PDB entry 1FAX | X-ray diffraction, 3.00 A resolution | chains A and L

Chain A:
Name: Factor xa
From: Homo sapiens
Notes: EC 3.4.21.6; engineered mutation(s): PROTEOLYTIC CLEAVAGE PRODUCT, GLA DOMAIN, RESIDUES 1 - 44 OF THE LIGHT CHAIN, ARE REMOVED
Reference sequence: P00742 (FA10_HUMAN); aligned to UniProt positions 235-488 over residues 16-264 (the alignment contains insertions or deletions, so no single offset holds)
Sequence (254 residues; each row starts with the number of its first residue; note: 2 numbers in that range are skipped by the numbering (no residue carries them; nothing is unmodelled there); a row labelled like 131A-131B holds insertion residues (131A, then the next letters in order)):
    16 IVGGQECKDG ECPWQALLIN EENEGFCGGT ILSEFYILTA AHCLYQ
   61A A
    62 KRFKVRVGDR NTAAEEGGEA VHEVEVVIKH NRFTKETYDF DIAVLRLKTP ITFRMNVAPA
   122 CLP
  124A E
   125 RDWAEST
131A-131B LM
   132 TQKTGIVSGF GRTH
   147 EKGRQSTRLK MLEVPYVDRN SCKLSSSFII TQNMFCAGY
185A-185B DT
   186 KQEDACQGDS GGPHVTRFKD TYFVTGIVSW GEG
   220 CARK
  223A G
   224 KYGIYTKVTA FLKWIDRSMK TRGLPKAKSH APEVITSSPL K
Disordered / not traced: 246-264
Disulfide bonds: Cys22-Cys27, Cys42-Cys58, Cys168-Cys182, Cys191-Cys220
Differences from the reference sequence: conflict Ala74 (Glu294 in P00742), Ala75 (Gln295 in P00742)
Metal / ion sites: Ca2+: Asp70, Asn72, Ala75, Glu80
Ligand contacts: dx9056a (DX9; (2S)-3-(7-carbamimidoylnaphthalen-2-yl)-2-[4-({(3R)-1-[(1Z)-ethanimidoyl]pyrrolidin-3-yl}oxy)phenyl]propanoic acid): Glu97, Thr98, Tyr99, Phe174, Asp189, Ala190, Cys191, Gln192, Ser195, Val213, Ser214, Trp215, Gly216, Gly218, Cys220, Gly226, Ile227, Tyr228
Curated features (UniProtKB/Swiss-Prot):
  - region: Ser252 to Val257 (O-glycosylated at one site)
  - active site (Charge relay system): His57, Asp102, Ser195

Chain L:
Name: Factor xa
From: Homo sapiens
Notes: EC 3.4.21.6; engineered mutation(s): PROTEOLYTIC CLEAVAGE PRODUCT, GLA DOMAIN, RESIDUES 1 - 44 OF THE LIGHT CHAIN, ARE REMOVED
Reference sequence: P00742 (FA10_HUMAN); residues 44-139 here correspond to UniProt positions 84-179 (UniProt number = residue number + 40)
Sequence (96 residues; row label = number of the first residue in the row):
    44 YKDGDQCETS PCQNQGKCKD GLGEYTCTCL EGFEGKNCEL FTRKLCSLDN GDCDQFCHEE
   104 QASVVCSCAR GYTLADNGKA CIPTGPYPCG KQTLER
Disordered / not traced: 44-84
Disulfide bonds: Cys89-Cys100, Cys96-Cys109, Cys111-Cys124
Differences from the reference sequence: conflict Ala105 (Asn145 in P00742)
Curated features (UniProtKB/Swiss-Prot):
  - modified residue: Asp63 (3R: -3-hydroxyaspartate)

Interface between chain A and chain L:
Contacting residue pairs (47):
  Asp24(A) - Leu137(L)
  Gly25(A) - Gln135(L)
  Gly25(A) - Thr136(L)  hydrogen bond (backbone-backbone)
  Glu26(A) - Gln135(L)  hydrogen bond (backbone-side chain)
  Pro28(A) - Thr136(L)
  Glu49(A) - Arg113(L)  salt bridge
  Phe114(A) - Tyr130(L)  hydrophobic
  Arg115(A) - Tyr130(L)
  Arg115(A) - Thr136(L)
  Met116(A) - Tyr130(L)
  Met116(A) - Thr136(L)
  Met116(A) - Leu137(L)  hydrophobic
  Asn117(A) - Thr136(L)  hydrogen bond (backbone-side chain)
  Val118(A) - Thr136(L)
  Ala119(A) - Thr136(L)
  Pro120(A) - Cys132(L)
  Pro120(A) - Gly133(L)  hydrogen bond (backbone-backbone)
  Ala121(A) - Cys132(L)
  Ala121(A) - Gly133(L)
  Cys122(A) - Cys132(L)  disulfide
  Cys122(A) - Gly133(L)
  Leu123(A) - Phe99(L)
  Pro124(A) - Phe99(L)  hydrophobic
  Glu124A(A) - Phe99(L)
  Glu124A(A) - His101(L)  salt bridge
  Asp126(A) - His101(L)
  Trp127(A) - Asn93(L)
  Trp127(A) - Gln98(L)  hydrogen bond (side chain-backbone)
  Trp127(A) - Phe99(L)  hydrophobic
  Trp127(A) - Cys100(L)
  Trp127(A) - His101(L)
  Arg202(A) - Gln135(L)
  Phe203(A) - Asn93(L)
  Phe203(A) - Asp97(L)
  Lys204(A) - Cys96(L)  hydrogen bond (side chain-backbone)
  Lys204(A) - Asp97(L)
  Lys204(A) - Lys134(L)
  Asp205(A) - Gly133(L)
  Asp205(A) - Lys134(L)
  Thr206(A) - Gln98(L)  hydrogen bond
  Thr206(A) - Tyr115(L)
  Thr206(A) - Gly133(L)
  Thr206(A) - Lys134(L)  hydrogen bond
  Tyr207(A) - Gly133(L)  hydrogen bond (backbone-backbone)
  Tyr207(A) - Gln135(L)
  Phe208(A) - Gln98(L)
  Phe208(A) - Phe99(L)  hydrophobic
Other interface residues (no listed pair), chain A (28 interface residues in all): Trp29, Thr131
Other interface residues (no listed pair), chain L (21 interface residues in all): Asp92, Asp95, Ala112, Pro131, Glu138
Cross-chain cystine bridges: Cys122(A)-Cys132(L)

Overview:
28 residues of chain A face 21 of chain L across their interface; the contacts include 1 disulfide bond, 9
hydrogen bonds and 2 salt bridges. Among the polar pairs are Glu49(A)-Arg113(L), Glu124A(A)-His101(L) and
Glu26(A)-Gln135(L). Bound to chain A: dx9056a.
Here chain A is Factor xa and chain L is Factor xa, both from Homo sapiens. Entry 1FAX (Coagulation factor xa
inhibitor complex) was determined by X-ray diffraction.
